Entry 8EUP (electron microscopy, 3.10 A resolution); this record covers chains 1 and B of the 40 polymer chains in the assembly.

== Chain 1 ==
Molecule: 3497-nt RNA strand
Organism: Schizosaccharomyces pombe
Sequence (3497 nucleotides; row label = number of the first residue in the row):
     1 AUUUGACCUCAAAUCAGGUAGGACUACGCGCUGAACUUAAGCAUAUCAAU
    51 AAGCGCAGGAAAAGAAAAUAACCAUGAUUCCCUCAGUAACGGCGAGUGAA
   101 GCGGGAAAAGCUCAAAUUUGAAAUCUGGCAACAUUUCUUUUGUUGUCCGA
   151 GUUGUAAUUUCAAGAAGCUGCUUUGAGUGUAGACGAUCGGUCUAAGUUCC
   201 UUGGAACAGGACGUCAGAGAGGGUGAGAACCCCGUCUUUGGUCGAUUGGA
   251 UAUGCCAUAUAAAGCGCUUUCGAAGAGUCGAGUUGUUUGGGAAUGCAGCU
   301 CUAAAUGGGUGGUAAAUUUCAUCUAAAGCUAAAUAUUGGCGAGAGACCGA
   351 UAGCGAACAAGUAGAGUGAUCGAAAGAUGAAAAGAACUUUGAAAAGAGAG
   401 UUAAAUAGUACGUGAAAUUGCUGAAAGGGAAGCAUUGGAAAUCAGUCUUA
   451 CCUGGGUGAGAUCAGUAGUCUCUUCGCGAGACUAUGCACUCUGAACCUGU
   501 GGUAGGUCAGCAUCAGUUUUCGGGGGCGGAAAAAGAAUAAGGGAAGGUGG
   551 CUUUCCGGGUUCUGCCUGGGGAGUGUUUAUAGCCCUUGUUGUAAUACGUC
   601 CACUGGGGACUGAGGACUGCGGCUUCGUGCCAAGGAUGCUGACAUAAUGG
   651 UUUUCAAUGGCCCGUCUUGAAACACGGACCAAGGAGUCUAGCAUCUAUGC
   701 GAGUGUUUGGGUGAUGAAAACCCAUCCGCGAAAUGAAAGUGAAUGCAGGU
   751 GGGAACGCCCUUGUGGCGUGCACCAUCGACCGACCCGGAAGUUUGUCAAU
   801 GGAAGGGUUUGAGUAAGAGCAUAGCUGUUGGGACCCGAAAGAUGGUGAAC
   851 UAUGCCUGAAUAGGGUGAAGCCAGAGGAAACUCUGGUGGAGGCUCGUAGA
   901 GAUUCUGACGUGCAAAUCGAUCUUCAAAUUUGGGUAUAGGGGCGAAAGAC
   951 UAAUCGAACCAUCUAGUAGCUGGUUCCUGCCGAAGUUUCCCUCAGGAUAG
  1001 CAGAAACUCAGAUCAGUUUUAUGAGGUAAAGCGAAUGAUUAGAGGUCUUG
  1051 GGGAAGGAAUUUCCUCAACCUAUUCUCAAACUUUAAAUAUGUAAGACGCC
  1101 CUUGUCGCUUAAUUGGACGUGGGCCAUCGAAUGAGAGUUUCUAGUGGGCC
  1151 AUUUUUGGUAAGCAGAACUGGCGAUGCGGGAUGAACCGAACGUGAGGUUA
  1201 AGGUGCCGGAAUGUACGCUCAUCAGACACCAGAAAAGGUGUUAGUUCAUC
  1251 UAGACAGCAGGACGGUGGCCAUGGAAGUCGGAAUCCGCUAAGGAGUGUGU
  1301 AACAACUCACCUGCCGAAUGAACUAGCCCUGAAAAUGGAUGGCGCUUAAG
  1351 CGUACUACCCAUACCUCACCGUCUGGGUUAGCUUUGAGAAGCUCAGACGA
  1401 GUAGGCAGGCGUGGAGGUUUGUGACGAAGCCUUGGGCGUGAGCCUGGGUC
  1451 GAACAGCCUCUAGUGCAGAUCUUGGUGGAAGUAGCAAAUAUUCAAAUGAG
  1501 AACUUUGAAGACUGAAGUGGGGAAAGGUUCCAUGUGAACAGCAGUUGGAC
  1551 AUGGGUUAGUCGAUCCUAAGAGAUAGGGAAGCUCCGUAUGAAAGUUGCAC
  1601 GAUUUUUCGUGCCUCCUAUCGAAAGGGAAUCCGGUUAAUAUUCCGGAACC
  1651 AGAAGGUGGAAUCAACACGGCAACGUAAAUGAAGUUGGAGACGUCGGCGG
  1701 GAGCCCUGGGAAGAGUUCUCUUUUCUUUUUAACAAACCAUUGAACUACCC
  1751 UGAAAUCGGUUUAUCCGGAGCUAGGGUAUGGUGUUUGGAAGAGUUCAGCG
  1801 CCUCAUGCUGAAUCCGGUGCGCUCUCGACGGCCCUUGAAAAUCCAACGGA
  1851 AGAAUGGACCUUCGGGUCCUUGUUUUCACAUCUGGUCGUACUCAUAACCG
  1901 CAGCAGGUCUCCAAGGUGAACAGCCUCUAGUUGAUAGAACAAUGUAGAUA
  1951 AGGGAAGUCGGCAAAAUGGAUCCGUAACUUCGGGAUAAGGAUUGGCUCUA
  2001 AGGGUUGGGUACGUUGGGCCUUGGAACCUGAACGGUUGCUGGACUGAGCG
  2051 UGGACCGAUGUCUUUUCUCGCCUUUCGGGGUGAGAAGGGAUGUUGGACCU
  2101 GCUUGGACCUUGGCGGCCGGGAAGUCCUUGGUCGGGCUUUUCUCCUUCUC
  2151 GGGGAUUAUGCUCUUACUGGCGUACGUUUAACAACCAACUUAGAACUGGU
  2201 ACGGACAAGGGGAAUCUGACUGUCUAAUUAAAACAUAGCAUUGCGAUGGC
  2251 CAGAAAGUGGUGUUGACGCAAUGUGAUUUCUGCCCAGUGCUCUGAAUGUC
  2301 AAAGUGAAGAAAUUCAACCAAGCGCGGGUAAACGGCGGGAGUAACUAUGA
  2351 CUCUCUUAAGGUAGCCAAAUGCCUCGUCAUCUAACUAGUGACGCGCAUGA
  2401 AUGGAUUAACGAGAUUCCCACUGUCCCUAUCUACUAUCUAGCGAAACCAC
  2451 AGCCUGGGGAACGGGCCAGGCAAAAUCAGCGGGGAAAGAAGACCCUGUUG
  2501 AGCUUGACUCUAGUUUGACAUUGUGAAGAGACAUAGAGGGUGUAGGAUAA
  2551 GUGGGAGUAUGUUUCGGCAUACGCCGGUGAAAUACCACUACCUUUAUCGU
  2601 UUCUUUACUUAAUCAAUGAAGCGGAAUUGGGAUUUAUUUCCCAUAUUCUA
  2651 GCGUUAAAGUUUCUUCGCGAACUGAUCCGCGUUGAUGACAUUGUCAGGUG
  2701 GGGAGUUUGGCUGGGGCGGCACAUCUGUUAAAAGAUAACGCAGGUGUCCU
  2751 AAGGGGGACUCAUCGAGAACAGAAAUCUCGAGUAGAAUAAAAGGGUAAAA
  2801 GUCCCCUUGAUUUUGAUUUUCAGUGUGAAUACAAACCAUGAAAGUGUGGC
  2851 CUAUCGAUCCUUUGUUCCCUCGAAAUUUGAGGACAGAGGUGCCAGAAAAG
  2901 UUACCACAGGGAUAACUGGCUUGUGGCAGCCAAGCGUUCAUAGCGACGUU
  2951 GCUUUUUGAUUCUUCGAUGUCGGCUCUUCCUAUCAUACCGAAGCAGAAUU
  3001 CGGUAAGCGUUGGAUUGUUCACCCACUAAUAGGGAACGUGAGCUGGGUUU
  3051 AGACCGUCGUGAGACAGGUUAGUUUUACCCUACUGAUGAAGUGUCGUCGC
  3101 AAUGGUAAUUCAACUUAGUACGAGAGGAACCGUUGAUUCAGAUCAUUGGU
  3151 AUUUGCGGCUGCCUGACAAGGCAAUGCCGCGGAGCUAUCAUCUGCCGGAU
  3201 AACGGCUGAACGCCUCUAAGCCAGAAUCCGUGCCAGAAAGCGACGAUUUU
  3251 UUGGUCCGCAUGAUUUAUAUGUAUAAAAAUAGAGGUAGGACUUGUUCCUA
  3301 CUCUCCUGUAUCGUAGAAGAUGGGCGAUGGUUGAUGAAACGGAAGUGUUU
  3351 UAUUGACUUGUCCAUGAAAUUCCAUUGAAAUCUUGUGCGGAAUCGAAUCC
  3401 AUUGCAUACGACUUUAAUGUGGAACGGGGUAUUGUAAGCAGUAGAGUAGC
  3451 CUUGUUGUUACGAUCUGCUGAGAUUAAGCCUUUGUUCCCAAGAUUUG
Not modelled in the structure: 1-2, 37-47, 92-95, 288-293, 313-318, 474-476, 552-573, 625-627, 733-747, 780-815, 848-956, 991-994, 1024-1089, 1095-1129, 1227-1234, 1250-1317, 1332-1340, 1486-1934, 1939-2436, 2474-3093, 3159-3176, 3249-3268, 3290-3297, 3376-3394, 3435-3470

== Chain B ==
Protein: 60S ribosomal protein L3-A
Organism: Schizosaccharomyces pombe
UniProt: P40372 (RL3A_SCHPO); residues 1-388 here = UniProt positions 1-388
Chain sequence (388 residues; numbered 1 to 388; the number before each row is that of its first residue):
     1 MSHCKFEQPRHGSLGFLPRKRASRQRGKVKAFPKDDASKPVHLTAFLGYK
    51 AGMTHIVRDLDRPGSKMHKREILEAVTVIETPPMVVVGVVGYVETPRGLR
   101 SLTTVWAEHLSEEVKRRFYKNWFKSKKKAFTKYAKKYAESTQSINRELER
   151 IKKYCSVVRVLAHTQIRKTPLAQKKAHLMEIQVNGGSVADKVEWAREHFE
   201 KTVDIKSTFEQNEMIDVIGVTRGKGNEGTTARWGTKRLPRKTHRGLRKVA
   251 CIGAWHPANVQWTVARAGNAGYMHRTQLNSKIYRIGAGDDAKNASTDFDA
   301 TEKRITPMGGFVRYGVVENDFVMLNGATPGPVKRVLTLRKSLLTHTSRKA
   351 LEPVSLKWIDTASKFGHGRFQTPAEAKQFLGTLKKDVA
Not modelled in the structure: 1-13, 227-269, 372-388
UniProt features mapped onto this chain:
  - modified residue: Ser-13 (Phosphoserine), Ser-65 (Phosphoserine), Ser-140 (Phosphoserine), Ser-143 (Phosphoserine), Ser-207 (Phosphoserine), Ser-295 (Phosphoserine), Ser-355 (Phosphoserine), Thr-372 (Phosphothreonine)

== Interface between chain 1 and chain B ==
Contacting residue pairs - 92 pairs, chain 1 then chain B:
  C3100(1) / Gly-98(B)  sugar contact
  C3100(1) / Leu-99(B)  hydrogen bond to the sugar
  G3105(1) / Leu-14(B)  hydrogen bond to the sugar
  G3105(1) / Gly-15(B)  hydrogen bond to the base
  U3106(1) / Leu-14(B)  sugar contact
  U3106(1) / Gly-15(B)  sugar contact
  A3107(1) / Gly-15(B)  base contact
  U3133(1) / Gly-64(B)  hydrogen bond to the sugar
  U3133(1) / Ser-65(B)  phosphate contact
  U3133(1) / Arg-348(B)  phosphate contact
  U3134(1) / Ser-65(B)  phosphate contact
  U3134(1) / Lys-66(B)  sugar contact
  A3140(1) / Phe-16(B)  phosphate contact
  G3141(1) / Phe-16(B)  phosphate contact
  G3141(1) / Arg-275(B)  phosphate contact
  A3142(1) / Thr-221(B)  phosphate contact
  A3142(1) / Met-273(B)  phosphate contact
  A3142(1) / Arg-275(B)  phosphate contact
  A3142(1) / Thr-328(B)  hydrogen bond to the sugar
  A3142(1) / Pro-329(B)  sugar contact
  A3142(1) / Gly-330(B)  phosphate contact
  U3143(1) / Thr-221(B)  phosphate contact
  U3143(1) / Arg-222(B)  hydrogen bond to the phosphate
  U3143(1) / Thr-328(B)  sugar contact
  U3143(1) / Gly-330(B)  hydrogen bond to the phosphate
  A3145(1) / Met-53(B)  sugar contact
  A3145(1) / Thr-54(B)  sugar contact
  A3145(1) / His-55(B)  hydrogen bond to the sugar
  A3145(1) / Ala-75(B)  base contact
  U3146(1) / His-55(B)  sugar contact
  G3182(1) / Gly-366(B)  phosphate contact
  A3183(1) / Gly-366(B)  hydrogen bond to the phosphate
  U3186(1) / Lys-224(B)  phosphate contact
  U3193(1) / Leu-278(B)  hydrogen bond to the sugar
  U3193(1) / Asn-279(B)  phosphate contact
  G3194(1) / Asn-279(B)  phosphate contact
  C3233(1) / Ala-31(B)  phosphate contact
  C3234(1) / Thr-276(B)  phosphate contact
  A3235(1) / His-274(B)  phosphate contact
  G3242(1) / Ser-101(B)  hydrogen bond to the sugar
  A3243(1) / Ser-101(B)  sugar contact
  A3243(1) / Leu-102(B)  sugar contact
  A3243(1) / Thr-103(B)  sugar contact
  A3243(1) / Thr-104(B)  hydrogen bond to the sugar
  C3244(1) / Thr-104(B)  sugar contact
  G3245(1) / Ala-129(B)  sugar contact
  G3245(1) / Phe-130(B)  hydrogen bond to the phosphate
  A3246(1) / Lys-128(B)  sugar contact
  A3246(1) / Phe-130(B)  phosphate contact
  A3246(1) / Thr-131(B)  phosphate contact
  A3246(1) / Lys-132(B)  hydrogen bond to the phosphate
  G3342(1) / Val-93(B)  sugar contact
  G3342(1) / Tyr-154(B)  sugar contact
  A3343(1) / Val-93(B)  phosphate contact
  A3343(1) / Glu-94(B)  phosphate contact
  A3344(1) / Arg-100(B)  phosphate contact
  A3396(1) / Lys-126(B)  hydrogen bond to the phosphate
  A3397(1) / Tyr-119(B)  phosphate contact
  A3397(1) / Lys-120(B)  hydrogen bond to the phosphate
  A3397(1) / Asn-121(B)  hydrogen bond to the phosphate
  U3398(1) / Lys-120(B)  phosphate contact
  A3406(1) / Gly-223(B)  phosphate contact
  U3407(1) / Gly-223(B)  phosphate contact
  U3407(1) / Lys-224(B)  hydrogen bond to the phosphate
  U3407(1) / Gly-225(B)  hydrogen bond to the phosphate
  U3407(1) / Asn-226(B)  phosphate contact
  U3414(1) / Gln-173(B)  phosphate contact
  U3415(1) / Ala-172(B)  sugar contact
  U3415(1) / Gln-173(B)  phosphate contact
  U3415(1) / Lys-174(B)  hydrogen bond to the phosphate
  U3415(1) / Lys-175(B)  hydrogen bond to the phosphate
  A3416(1) / Lys-120(B)  hydrogen bond to the base
  A3417(1) / Asn-121(B)  base contact
  A3417(1) / Phe-123(B)  phosphate contact
  A3417(1) / Lys-124(B)  base contact
  U3418(1) / Phe-123(B)  phosphate contact
  U3430(1) / Phe-365(B)  sugar contact
  A3431(1) / Ser-363(B)  phosphate contact
  A3431(1) / Gly-366(B)  sugar contact
  A3431(1) / His-367(B)  hydrogen bond to the phosphate
  U3432(1) / His-367(B)  phosphate contact
  C3479(1) / Val-312(B)  sugar contact
  C3479(1) / Arg-313(B)  phosphate contact
  C3479(1) / Phe-365(B)  base contact
  C3479(1) / Gly-366(B)  hydrogen bond to the base
  C3480(1) / Gly-309(B)  hydrogen bond to the sugar
  C3480(1) / Gly-310(B)  sugar contact
  C3480(1) / Phe-311(B)  sugar contact
  C3480(1) / Arg-313(B)  sugar contact
  C3480(1) / Gly-315(B)  phosphate contact
  U3481(1) / Tyr-314(B)  phosphate contact
  U3481(1) / Gly-315(B)  phosphate contact
Also at the interface, not in a pair above, chain 1 (57 interface residues in all): U3097, G3099, A3101, A3102, G3132, C3144, G3184, C3185, G3236, A3408, U3413, G3429, G3478
Also at the interface, not in a pair above, chain B (81 interface residues in all): Leu-17, Ser-23, Gln-25, Lys-30, Pro-63, Thr-95, Arg-97, Phe-118, Ser-125, Tyr-133, Arg-150, Met-179, Glu-180, Ala-270, Ala-327, Pro-331, Lys-364, Gly-368

== In short ==
Chain 1 and chain B form an interface of 57 and 81 residues respectively, with 25 hydrogen bonds. Among the
polar pairs are G3105(1)/Gly-15(B), A3416(1)/Lys-120(B) and C3479(1)/Gly-366(B).
Here chain 1 is a 3497-nt RNA strand and chain B is 60S ribosomal protein L3-A, both from Schizosaccharomyces
pombe. Entry 8EUP (Ytm1 associated 60S nascent ribosome State 1A) was determined by electron microscopy,
deposited together with 8ESQ, 8ESR, 8ETC, 8ETG, 8ETH, 8ETI and 3 further entries.
